Entry 6HVY (X-ray diffraction, 2.70 A resolution); this record covers chains S and T of the 28 polymer chains in the assembly.

[Chain S]
Protein: Proteasome subunit alpha type-6
From: Saccharomyces cerevisiae (strain ATCC 204508 / S288c)
Notes: EC 3.4.25.1
UniProt: P40302 (PSA6_YEAST); residues 0-233 here correspond to UniProt positions 1-234 (UniProt number = residue number + 1)
Amino-acid sequence (234 residues; numbered 0 to 233; the number before each row is that of its first residue; numbering starts at 0):
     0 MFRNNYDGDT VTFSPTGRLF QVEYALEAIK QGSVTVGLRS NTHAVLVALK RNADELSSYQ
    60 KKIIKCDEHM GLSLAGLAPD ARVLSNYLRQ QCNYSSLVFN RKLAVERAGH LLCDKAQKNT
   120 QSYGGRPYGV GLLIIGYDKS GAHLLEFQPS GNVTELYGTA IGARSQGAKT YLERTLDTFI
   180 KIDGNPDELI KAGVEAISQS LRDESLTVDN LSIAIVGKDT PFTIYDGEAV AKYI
Unresolved in the structure: 0-2
Swiss-Prot annotation at these positions:
  - modified residue: Ser13 (Phosphoserine)
  - cross-link: Lys190 (Glycyl lysine isopeptide (Lys-Gly) (interchain with G-Cter in ubiquitin))

[Chain T]
Protein: Probable proteasome subunit alpha type-7
From: Saccharomyces cerevisiae (strain ATCC 204508 / S288c)
Notes: EC 3.4.25.1
UniProt: P21242 (PSA7_YEAST); residues -3 to 284 here correspond to UniProt positions 1-288 (UniProt number = residue number + 4)
Amino-acid sequence (288 residues; numbered -3 to 284; the number before each row is that of its first residue; numbers below 1 keep their minus sign (Met-3 is residue -3)):
    -3 MTSIGTGYDL SNSVFSPDGR NFQVEYAVKA VENGTTSIGI KCNDGVVFAV EKLITSKLLV
    57 PQKNVKIQVV DRHIGCVYSG LIPDGRHLVN RGREEAASFK KLYKTPIPIP AFADRLGQYV
   117 QAHTLYNSVR PFGVSTIFGG VDKNGAHLYM LEPSGSYWGY KGAATGKGRQ SAKAELEKLV
   177 DHHPEGLSAR EAVKQAAKII YLAHEDNKEK DFELEISWCS LSETNGLHKF VKGDLLQEAI
   237 DFAQKEINGD DDEDEDDSDN VMSSDDENAP VATNANATTD QEGDIHLE
Unresolved in the structure: -3 to 1, 245-284
Swiss-Prot annotation at these positions:
  - modified residue: Thr-2 (N-acetylthreonine)

[Chain S / chain T interface]
Residue-residue contacts (63):
  Asn4(S) - Leu6(T)
  Tyr5(S) - Asp5(T)  hydrogen bond
  Tyr5(S) - Leu6(T)  hydrophobic
  Thr9(S) - Arg126(T)
  Val10(S) - Gln19(T)
  Val10(S) - Asn123(T)
  Val10(S) - Ser124(T)
  Val10(S) - Val125(T)
  Val10(S) - Arg126(T)
  Thr11(S) - Leu6(T)
  Thr11(S) - Gln19(T)
  Phe12(S) - Gln19(T)
  Phe12(S) - Tyr22(T)  hydrophobic
  Phe12(S) - Ala23(T)  hydrophobic
  Phe12(S) - Arg126(T)
  Phe12(S) - Pro127(T)
  Ser13(S) - Tyr22(T)
  Pro14(S) - Tyr22(T)  hydrophobic
  Pro14(S) - Lys25(T)
  Thr15(S) - Lys25(T)
  Gly16(S) - Tyr22(T)
  Gly16(S) - Lys25(T)
  Gly16(S) - Ala26(T)
  Leu18(S) - Leu77(T)  hydrophobic
  Leu18(S) - Arg126(T)
  His109(S) - Arg82(T)
  Cys112(S) - Arg82(T)
  Asp113(S) - Arg82(T)  salt bridge
  Asp113(S) - Asn86(T)
  Gln116(S) - Pro79(T)
  Gln116(S) - Asp80(T)
  Gln116(S) - His83(T)  hydrogen bond
  Gln116(S) - Arg126(T)
  Thr119(S) - Arg126(T)  hydrogen bond (backbone-side chain)
  Gln120(S) - His119(T)
  Gln120(S) - Val125(T)
  Gln120(S) - Arg126(T)  hydrogen bond (backbone-backbone)
  Gln120(S) - Pro127(T)
  Gln120(S) - Phe128(T)
  Ser121(S) - Ser124(T)
  Tyr122(S) - Ser124(T)  hydrogen bond (backbone-backbone)
  Ser149(S) - Pro79(T)
  Gly150(S) - Pro79(T)
  Asn151(S) - Ile78(T)
  Asn151(S) - Pro79(T)
  Thr153(S) - Leu55(T)
  Thr153(S) - Asn60(T)
  Glu154(S) - Val56(T)
  Glu154(S) - Lys59(T)
  Glu154(S) - Asn60(T)  hydrogen bond (backbone-side chain)
  Leu155(S) - Leu54(T)
  Leu155(S) - Leu55(T)
  Leu155(S) - Val56(T)
  Tyr156(S) - Leu54(T)  hydrogen bond (backbone-backbone)
  Tyr156(S) - Leu55(T)
  Tyr156(S) - Val56(T)
  Tyr156(S) - Pro57(T)
  Gly157(S) - Leu54(T)
  Lys168(S) - Leu54(T)
  Leu171(S) - Leu54(T)
  Glu172(S) - Ser52(T)  hydrogen bond
  Glu172(S) - Lys53(T)
  Leu175(S) - Lys53(T)
Interface residues without a listed pair, chain S (34 interface residues in all): Arg38, Val152, Phe178
Interface residues without a listed pair, chain T (30 interface residues in all): Gly129

[Overview]
34 residues of chain S and 30 residues of chain T are in contact; the contacts include 8 hydrogen bonds and 1
salt bridge. Polar contacts include Asp113(S)-Arg82(T), Tyr5(S)-Asp5(T) and Gln116(S)-His83(T).
Here chain S is Proteasome subunit alpha type-6 and chain T is Probable proteasome subunit alpha type-7, both
from Saccharomyces cerevisiae (strain ATCC 204508 / S288c). Entry 6HVY (Yeast 20S proteasome in complex with 5
(7- and 6-membered ring)) was determined by X-ray diffraction (same publication as 6HTB, 6HTC, 6HTD, 6HTP,
6HTR, 6HUB and 30 further entries).
